6EYR - chain A; structure by X-ray diffraction, 2.20 A resolution.

[Chain A]
Molecule: Type III secretion system effector protein
Organism: Salmonella typhimurium
UniProt: A0A0H3NMP8 (A0A0H3NMP8_SALTS); residues 14-333 here = UniProt positions 14-333
Chain sequence (325 residues; each row starts with the number of its first residue):
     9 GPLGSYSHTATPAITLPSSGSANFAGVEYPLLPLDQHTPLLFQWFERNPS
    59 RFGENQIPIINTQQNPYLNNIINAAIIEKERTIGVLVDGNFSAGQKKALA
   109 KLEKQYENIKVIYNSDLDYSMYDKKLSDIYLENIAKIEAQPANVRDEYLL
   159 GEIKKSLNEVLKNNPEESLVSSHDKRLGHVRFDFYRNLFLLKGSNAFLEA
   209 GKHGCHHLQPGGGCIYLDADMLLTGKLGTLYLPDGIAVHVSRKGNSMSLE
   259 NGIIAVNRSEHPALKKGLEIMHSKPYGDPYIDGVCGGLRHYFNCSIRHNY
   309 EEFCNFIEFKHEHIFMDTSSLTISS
Unresolved in the structure: 9-25, 333
Modified residues: Mse129, Mse229, Mse255, Mse279, Mse324 (selenomethionine; parent Met)
Differences from the reference sequence: expression tag (9-13)
From the paper describing this entry:
  - conformationally variable residues (order/disorder transition): Ile322 to Ser332
  - specificity-determining residues: Asp191, Gly260 (proposed by the authors, not directly observed)
  - catalytic residues: Glu258 (proposed by the authors, not directly observed)
  - mutagenesis - K251A: unchanged catalytic activity
  - mutagenesis - W52A, D191A, Y224A, D226A/D228A, E258A, N259A: abolished catalytic activity on TRADD
  - mutagenesis - R194A: decreased expression
  - mutagenesis - Q51A, H247A: decreased catalytic activity on TRADD
  - mutagenesis - W52A, D191A, Y224A, D226A/D228A, E258A, N259A: abolished signaling
  - mutagenesis - Q51A, H247A: unchanged signaling

[In short]
The paper reports the catalytic residue Glu258; W52A, D191A and Y224A, among others, abolish catalytic
activity on TRADD; 10 substitutions were tested in all.
Chain A is Type III secretion system effector protein (Salmonella typhimurium); the structure, Crystal
structure of the salmonella effector SseK3, was determined by X-ray diffraction, deposited together with 6EYT.
